Entry 1DTT (X-ray diffraction, 3.00 A resolution); this record covers chains A and B.

[Chain A]
Protein: HIV-1 RT A-chain
Source organism: Human immunodeficiency virus 1
Notes: fragment: p66
UniProtKB: P04585 (POL_HV1H2); residues 1-560 here correspond to UniProt positions 587-1146 (UniProt number = residue number + 586)
Sequence (560 residues; numbered 1 to 560; the number before each row is that of its first residue):
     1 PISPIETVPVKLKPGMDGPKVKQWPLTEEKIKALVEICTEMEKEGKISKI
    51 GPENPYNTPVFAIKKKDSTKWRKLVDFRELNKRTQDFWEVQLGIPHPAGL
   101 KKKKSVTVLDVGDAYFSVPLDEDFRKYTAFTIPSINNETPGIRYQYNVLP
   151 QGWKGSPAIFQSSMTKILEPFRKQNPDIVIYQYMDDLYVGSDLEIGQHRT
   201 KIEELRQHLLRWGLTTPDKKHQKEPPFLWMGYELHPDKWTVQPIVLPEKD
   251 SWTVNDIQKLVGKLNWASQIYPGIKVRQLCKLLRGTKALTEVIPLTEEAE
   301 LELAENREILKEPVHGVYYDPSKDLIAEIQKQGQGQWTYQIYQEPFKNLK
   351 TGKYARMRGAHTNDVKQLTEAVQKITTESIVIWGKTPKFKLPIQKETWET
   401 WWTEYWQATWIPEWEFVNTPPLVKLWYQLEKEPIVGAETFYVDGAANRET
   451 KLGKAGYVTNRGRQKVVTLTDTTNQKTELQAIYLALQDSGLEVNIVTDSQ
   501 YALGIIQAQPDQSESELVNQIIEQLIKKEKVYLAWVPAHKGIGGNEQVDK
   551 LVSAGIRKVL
Unresolved in the structure: 140-141, 544-560
Modified positions: Cys280 (3-sulfinoalanine; CSD)
UniProt features mapped onto this chain:
  - binding site (Mg(2+)): Asp186
  - site: Trp402 (Essential for RT p66/p51 heterodimerization)
Residues lining bound ligands: PETT-2 (FTC; N-[[3-fluoro-4-ethoxy-pyrid-2-yl]ethyl]-n'-[5-chloro-pyridyl]-thiourea): Pro95, Leu100, Lys101, Lys103, Val106, Val179, Tyr181, Tyr188, Val189, Phe227, Trp229, Leu234, His235, Pro236, Tyr318

[Chain B]
Protein: HIV-1 RT B-chain
Source organism: Human immunodeficiency virus 1
Notes: fragment: p51
UniProtKB: P04585 (POL_HV1H2); residues 1-440 here correspond to UniProt positions 587-1026 (UniProt number = residue number + 586)
Sequence (440 residues; each row starts with the number of its first residue):
     1 PISPIETVPVKLKPGMDGPKVKQWPLTEEKIKALVEICTEMEKEGKISKI
    51 GPENPYNTPVFAIKKKDSTKWRKLVDFRELNKRTQDFWEVQLGIPHPAGL
   101 KKKKSVTVLDVGDAYFSVPLDEDFRKYTAFTIPSINNETPGIRYQYNVLP
   151 QGWKGSPAIFQSSMTKILEPFRKQNPDIVIYQYMDDLYVGSDLEIGQHRT
   201 KIEELRQHLLRWGLTTPDKKHQKEPPFLWMGYELHPDKWTVQPIVLPEKD
   251 SWTVNDIQKLVGKLNWASQIYPGIKVRQLCKLLRGTKALTEVIPLTEEAE
   301 LELAENREILKEPVHGVYYDPSKDLIAEIQKQGQGQWTYQIYQEPFKNLK
   351 TGKYARMRGAHTNDVKQLTEAVQKITTESIVIWGKTPKFKLPIQKETWET
   401 WWTEYWQATWIPEWEFVNTPPLVKLWYQLEKEPIVGAETF
Unresolved in the structure: 1-4, 89-91, 218-230, 433-440
UniProt features mapped onto this chain:
  - binding site (Mg(2+)): Asp186
  - site: Trp402 (Essential for RT p66/p51 heterodimerization)

[How chain A and chain B interact]
Residue-residue contacts (86; chain A residue first):
  Pro9(A) - Glu53(B)
  Gln85(A) - Glu53(B)  hydrogen bond (side chain-backbone)
  Asp86(A) - Pro55(B)
  Phe87(A) - Pro52(B)
  Phe87(A) - Pro55(B)
  Trp88(A) - Pro52(B)  hydrogen bond (backbone-backbone)
  Trp88(A) - Asn54(B)
  Trp88(A) - Pro55(B)
  Trp88(A) - Tyr56(B)
  Trp88(A) - Asn57(B)
  Trp88(A) - Thr131(B)
  Trp88(A) - Arg143(B)
  Leu92(A) - Asn137(B)
  Gly93(A) - Asn137(B)
  Ile94(A) - Asn137(B)
  Pro95(A) - Asn136(B)
  Pro95(A) - Asn137(B)
  His96(A) - Asn136(B)  hydrogen bond (backbone-side chain)
  Gly99(A) - Asn136(B)
  Leu100(A) - Asn136(B)
  Leu100(A) - Glu138(B)
  Glu169(A) - Lys49(B)  salt bridge
  Tyr181(A) - Glu138(B)
  Glu370(A) - Gln394(B)
  Gln373(A) - Glu396(B)
  Gln373(A) - Thr400(B)  hydrogen bond
  Thr376(A) - Trp401(B)
  Thr377(A) - Thr400(B)
  Ile380(A) - Pro25(B)  hydrophobic
  Ile380(A) - Leu26(B)
  Val381(A) - Pro25(B)  hydrophobic
  Val381(A) - Ile135(B)
  Val381(A) - Asn136(B)  hydrogen bond (backbone-backbone)
  Ile382(A) - Ile135(B)
  Ile382(A) - Asn136(B)
  Trp383(A) - Ile135(B)
  Gly384(A) - Thr27(B)
  Gly384(A) - Glu28(B)  hydrogen bond (backbone-backbone)
  Gly384(A) - Ile135(B)
  Trp402(A) - Lys331(B)  hydrogen bond (backbone-side chain)
  Trp402(A) - Thr362(B)
  Trp402(A) - Asp364(B)
  Tyr405(A) - Lys331(B)  hydrogen bond (backbone-side chain)
  Trp406(A) - Lys331(B)
  Trp406(A) - Val417(B)
  Trp406(A) - Asn418(B)
  Trp406(A) - Thr419(B)
  Gln407(A) - Lys331(B)  hydrogen bond (backbone-side chain)
  Gln407(A) - Pro392(B)
  Gln407(A) - Ile393(B)
  Gln407(A) - Gln394(B)
  Ala408(A) - Asp364(B)
  Ala408(A) - Pro392(B)  hydrogen bond (backbone-backbone)
  Ala408(A) - Ile393(B)
  Thr409(A) - Asp364(B)  hydrogen bond (backbone-side chain)
  Trp410(A) - Thr362(B)
  Trp410(A) - Asn363(B)
  Trp410(A) - Val365(B)  hydrophobic
  Trp410(A) - Trp401(B)
  Trp410(A) - Tyr405(B)
  Pro412(A) - Trp401(B)  hydrophobic
  Pro433(A) - Asn255(B)
  Pro433(A) - Leu289(B)  hydrophobic
  Val435(A) - Thr290(B)
  Thr439(A) - Ala288(B)
  Thr439(A) - Leu289(B)
  Tyr441(A) - Lys287(B)  hydrogen bond (side chain-backbone)
  Tyr441(A) - Leu289(B)
  Val458(A) - Thr286(B)
  Thr459(A) - Thr286(B)
  Asn460(A) - Thr286(B)
  Asn460(A) - Ala288(B)
  Asn494(A) - Leu289(B)
  Val496(A) - Gln258(B)
  Val496(A) - Leu289(B)  hydrophobic
  Gln500(A) - Leu422(B)
  Tyr532(A) - Asn255(B)  hydrogen bond
  Tyr532(A) - Leu289(B)  hydrophobic
  Val536(A) - Gln258(B)
  Pro537(A) - Val261(B)  hydrophobic
  Pro537(A) - Gly262(B)
  Pro537(A) - Asn265(B)
  Gly541(A) - Arg284(B)
  Ile542(A) - Cys280(B)  hydrophobic
  Ile542(A) - Leu283(B)  hydrophobic
  Gly543(A) - Gly285(B)
Interface residues without a listed pair, chain A (60 interface residues in all): Val8, Glu89, Gln161, Ser162, Thr165, Arg172, Glu399, Ile434, Leu503, Gly504, Ala534, Trp535, Lys540
Interface residues without a listed pair, chain B (58 interface residues in all): Lys22, Thr139, Pro140, Val254, Lys259, Arg277, Trp337, His361, Leu368, Thr397, Pro421

[In short]
60 residues of chain A face 58 of chain B across their interface; the contacts include 13 hydrogen bonds and 1
salt bridge. Polar pairs include Glu169(A)-Lys49(B), Gln85(A)-Glu53(B) and His96(A)-Asn136(B). Bound to chain
A: PETT-2.
Chain A is HIV-1 RT A-chain and chain B is HIV-1 RT B-chain, both from Human immunodeficiency virus 1; the
structure, Crystal structure of HIV-1 reverse transcriptase in complex with pett-2 (pett130a94), was
determined by X-ray diffraction, deposited together with 1DTQ.
